Entry 1MDA (X-ray diffraction, 2.50 A resolution); this record covers chains H and J of the 6 polymer chains in the assembly.

# Chain H (and J)
Name: Methylamine dehydrogenase (heavy subunit)
From: Paracoccus denitrificans
Notes: EC 1.4.99.3; chain J of this document is another copy of the same molecule, construct and numbering; everything in this record applies to it too
Amino-acid sequence (368 residues; row label = number of the first residue in the row):
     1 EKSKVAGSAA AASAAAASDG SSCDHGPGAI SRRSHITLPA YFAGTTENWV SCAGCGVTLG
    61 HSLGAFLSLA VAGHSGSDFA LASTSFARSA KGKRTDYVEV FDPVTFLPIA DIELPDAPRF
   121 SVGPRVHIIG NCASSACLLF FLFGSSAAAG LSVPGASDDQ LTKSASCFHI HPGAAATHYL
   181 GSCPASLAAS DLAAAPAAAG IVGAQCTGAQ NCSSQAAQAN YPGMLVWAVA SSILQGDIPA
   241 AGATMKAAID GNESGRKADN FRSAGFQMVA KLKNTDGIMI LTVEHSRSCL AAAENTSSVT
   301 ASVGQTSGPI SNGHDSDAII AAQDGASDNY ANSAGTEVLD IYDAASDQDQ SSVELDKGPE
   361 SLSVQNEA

# Chain H / chain J interface
Residue-residue contacts (13; chain H residue first):
  L63(H) - A90(J)  hydrophobic
  R88(H) - T95(J)
  R88(H) - Y97(J)
  R88(H) - D111(J)  salt bridge
  A90(H) - L63(J)  hydrophobic
  K91(H) - E99(J)  salt bridge
  K91(H) - P108(J)
  T95(H) - R88(J)
  Y97(H) - R88(J)
  E99(H) - K91(J)  salt bridge
  D111(H) - R88(J)  salt bridge
  E113(H) - R88(J)  salt bridge
  K357(H) - K357(J)
Interface residues without a listed pair, chain H (13 interface residues in all): T45, S85, P108
Interface residues without a listed pair, chain J (13 interface residues in all): T45, S89, E113

# Overview
The chain H/chain J interface involves 13 residues from each chain; the contacts include 5 salt bridges. Polar
pairs include R88(H)-D111(J), K91(H)-E99(J) and E113(H)-R88(J).
Both chains are Methylamine dehydrogenase (heavy subunit) (Paracoccus denitrificans). Entry 1MDA (Crystal
structure of an electron-transfer complex between methylamine dehydrogenase and amicyanin) was determined by
X-ray diffraction.
